9D3O - chains E and J of the 10 polymer chains in the assembly; structure by electron microscopy, 3.00 A resolution.

== Chain E ==
Protein: Histone H3.2
Source organism: Homo sapiens
UniProtKB: Q71DI3 (H32_HUMAN); residues 37-135 here correspond to UniProt positions 38-136 (UniProt number = residue number + 1)
Sequence (99 residues; numbered 37 to 135; the number before each row is that of its first residue):
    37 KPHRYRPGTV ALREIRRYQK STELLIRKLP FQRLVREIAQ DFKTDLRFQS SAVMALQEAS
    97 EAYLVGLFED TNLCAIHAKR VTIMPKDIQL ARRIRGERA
Swiss-Prot annotation at these positions:
  - modified residue: Lys37 (N6-methyllysine), Tyr41 (Phosphotyrosine), Lys56 (N6,N6,N6-trimethyllysine), Ser57 (Phosphoserine), Lys64 (N6-(2-hydroxyisobutyryl)lysine), Lys79 (N6,N6,N6-trimethyllysine), Thr80 (Phosphothreonine), Ser86 (Phosphoserine), Thr107 (Phosphothreonine), Lys115 (N6-acetyllysine), Lys122 (N6-(2-hydroxyisobutyryl)lysine)
  - lipidation: Cys110 (S-palmitoyl cysteine)

== Chain J ==
Molecule: coding strand (145-nt DNA)
Source organism: Xenopus borealis
Sequence (145 nucleotides; numbered -72 to 72; the number before each row is that of its first residue; numbers below 1 keep their minus sign (DC-72 is residue -72)):
   -72 CCGAGATCAG ACGATATCGG GCACTTTCAG GGTGGTATGG CCGTAGGCGA GCACAAGGCT
   -12 GACTTTTCCT CCCCTTGTGC TGCCTTCTGG GGGGGGCCCA GCTCCTCCCC ATGCCAGGGT
    48 CTTTTCCCCC AGGCAGGAAA ACAAG

== Chain E / chain J interface ==
Contacting residue pairs - 22 pairs, chain E then chain J:
  Arg40(E) - DT-8(J)  base contact
  Arg40(E) - DA71(J)  phosphate contact
  Tyr41(E) - DC69(J)  sugar contact
  Tyr41(E) - DA70(J)  sugar contact
  Arg42(E) - DC-5(J)  salt bridge to the phosphate
  Arg42(E) - DA70(J)  phosphate contact
  Arg42(E) - DA71(J)  salt bridge to the phosphate
  Thr45(E) - DA70(J)  phosphate contact
  Arg63(E) - DT-13(J)  salt bridge to the phosphate
  Arg72(E) - DA-23(J)  salt bridge to the phosphate
  Arg83(E) - DG-24(J)  hydrogen bond to the sugar
  Arg83(E) - DA-23(J)  phosphate contact
  Phe84(E) - DG-24(J)  sugar contact
  Phe84(E) - DA-23(J)  hydrogen bond to the phosphate
  Gln85(E) - DG-24(J)  phosphate contact
  Ser86(E) - DG-24(J)  phosphate contact
  Arg116(E) - DT-3(J)  phosphate contact
  Arg116(E) - DC-2(J)  phosphate contact
  Val117(E) - DT-3(J)  hydrogen bond to the phosphate
  Thr118(E) - DC-4(J)  phosphate contact
  Thr118(E) - DT-3(J)  hydrogen bond to the phosphate
  Met120(E) - DT-3(J)  sugar contact
Interface residues without a listed pair, chain E (15 interface residues in all): Pro43
Interface residues without a listed pair, chain J (12 interface residues in all): DC-14

== In short ==
15 residues of chain E face 12 of chain J across their interface; the contacts include 4 hydrogen bonds and 4
salt bridges. Polar contacts include Arg83(E)-DG-24(J), Phe84(E)-DA-23(J) and Val117(E)-DT-3(J).
Here chain E is Histone H3.2 (Homo sapiens) and chain J is coding strand (145-nt DNA) (Xenopus borealis).
Entry 9D3O (167-bp 5S rDNA nucleosome - closed) was determined by electron microscopy, deposited together with
9D3K, 9D3L, 9D3N, 9D3Q, 9D3R, 9D3S and 9D3T.
